4HY5 - chain A; structure by X-ray diffraction, 1.75 A resolution.

== Chain A ==
Molecule: Baculoviral IAP repeat-containing protein 2
From: Homo sapiens
Notes: EC 6.3.2.-; fragment: Bir3
Reference sequence: Q13490 (BIRC2_HUMAN); aligned to UniProt positions 238-350 over residues 234-346 (the alignment contains insertions or deletions, so no single offset holds)
Amino-acid sequence (115 residues; each row starts with the number of its first residue):
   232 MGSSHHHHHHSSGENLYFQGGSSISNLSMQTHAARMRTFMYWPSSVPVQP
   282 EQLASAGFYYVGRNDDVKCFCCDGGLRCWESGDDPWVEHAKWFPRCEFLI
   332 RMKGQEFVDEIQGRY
Not modelled in the structure: 232-251
Sequence notes: expression tag (232-233, 250-253); conflict Ser235 (Glu239 in Q13490), His237 (Arg241 in Q13490), His238 (Arg242 in Q13490), His240 (Leu250 in Q13490), His241 (Glu251 in Q13490), Ser242 (Asn252 in Q13490), Gly244 (Leu254 in Q13490), Asn246 (Thr256 in Q13490), Tyr248 (Arg258 in Q13490)
Metal / ion sites: Zn2+: Cys300, Cys303, His320, Cys327
Small-molecule neighbours: 1AQ ((3S,7R,8aR)-2-{(2S)-2-(4,4-difluorocyclohexyl)-2-[(N-methyl-L-alanyl)amino]acetyl}-N-[(4R)-3,4-dihydro-2H-chromen-4-yl]-7-ethoxyoctahydropyrrolo[1,2-a]pyrazine-3-carboxamide): Asp297, Val298, Lys299, Gly306, Leu307, Arg308, Cys309, Trp310, Glu311, Asp314, Glu319, Trp323, Phe324
Curated features (UniProtKB/Swiss-Prot):
  - binding site (Zn(2+)): Cys302

== Summary ==
Bound to chain A: compound 1AQ. Cys300, Cys303, His320 and Cys327 coordinate Zn2+. Curated annotation
(UniProt) lists Zn2+-binding residue Cys302.
Chain A is Baculoviral IAP repeat-containing protein 2 (Homo sapiens); the structure, Crystal structure of
cIAP1 BIR3 bound to T3256336, was determined by X-ray diffraction, deposited together with 4HY0 and 4HY4.
